8E8L - chains 2 and L of the 6 polymer chains in the assembly; structure by electron microscopy, 3.13 A resolution.

== Chain 2 ==
Name: Capsid protein VP2
From: Human poliovirus 1 Mahoney
UniProt: P03300 (POLG_POL1M); residues 8-272 here correspond to UniProt positions 77-341 (UniProt number = residue number + 69)
Sequence (265 residues; each row starts with the number of its first residue):
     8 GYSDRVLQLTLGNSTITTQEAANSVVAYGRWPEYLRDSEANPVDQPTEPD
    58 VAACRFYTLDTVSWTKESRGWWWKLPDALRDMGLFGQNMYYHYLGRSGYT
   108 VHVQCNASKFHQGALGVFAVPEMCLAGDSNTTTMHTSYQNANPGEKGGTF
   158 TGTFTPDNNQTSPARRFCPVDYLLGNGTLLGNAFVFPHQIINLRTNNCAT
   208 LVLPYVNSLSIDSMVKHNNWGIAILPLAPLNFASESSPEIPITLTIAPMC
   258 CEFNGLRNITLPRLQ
Unresolved in the structure: 8
Curated features (UniProtKB/Swiss-Prot):
  - site: Gln272 (Cleavage)

== Chain L ==
Name: 9H2 Fab light chain
From: Homo sapiens
Notes: antibody fragment or engineered binder
Sequence (110 residues; each row starts with the number of its first residue):
    20 QSALTQPASVSGSPGQSITISCTGTITDIGYYNYVSWYQQHPGKAPKLII
    70 FDVTNRPSGVSDRFSGSKSGNTASLTISGLQAEDEGDYYCFSHRSNNIRV
   120 FGGGTKLTVL
Unresolved in the structure: 20
Disulfides: Cys41-Cys109

== Interface between chain 2 and chain L ==
Residue-residue contacts (4):
  Thr139(2) - Ser114(L)  hydrogen bond (backbone-side chain)
  Thr139(2) - Asn115(L)
  Thr140(2) - Asn115(L)  hydrogen bond (backbone-side chain)
  His142(2) - Ile45(L)
Also at the interface, not in a pair above, chain 2 (7 interface residues in all): Thr138, Met141, Gln167, Arg172
Also at the interface, not in a pair above, chain L (6 interface residues in all): Thr46, Tyr50, Ile117
The authors on this interface:
  - epitope / paratope residues, chain 2: His142(2)

== Summary ==
7 residues of chain 2 face 6 of chain L across their interface, with 2 hydrogen bonds. Polar contacts include
Thr139(2)-Ser114(L) and Thr140(2)-Asn115(L). The paper reports the epitope/paratope residue His142(2).
Here chain 2 is Capsid protein VP2 (Human poliovirus 1 Mahoney) and chain L is 9H2 Fab light chain (Homo
sapiens). Entry 8E8L (9H2 Fab-poliovirus 1 complex) was determined by electron microscopy together with 8E8R,
8E8S, 8E8X, 8E8Y and 8E8Z from the same study.
